PDB entry 8P6W | electron microscopy, 1.90 A resolution | chains H and J of the 3 polymer chains in the assembly

[Chain H]
Molecule: CDK-activating kinase assembly factor MAT1
Organism: Homo sapiens
UniProt: P51948 (MAT1_HUMAN), isoform P51948-1; residues 220-309 here = UniProt positions 220-309
Sequence (93 residues; numbered 217 to 309; the number before each row is that of its first residue):
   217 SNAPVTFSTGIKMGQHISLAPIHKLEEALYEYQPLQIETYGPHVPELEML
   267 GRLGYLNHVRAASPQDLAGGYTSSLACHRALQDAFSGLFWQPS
Disordered / not traced: 217-243, 309
Differences from the reference sequence: expression tag (217-219)

[Chain J]
Molecule: Cyclin-dependent kinase 7
Organism: Homo sapiens
Notes: EC 2.7.11.22, 2.7.11.23
UniProt: P50613 (CDK7_HUMAN); numbering as in UniProt (aligned over 1-346)
Sequence (349 residues; row label = number of the first residue in the row; numbers below 1 keep their minus sign (Ser-2 is residue -2)):
    -2 SNAMALDVKSRAKRYEKLDFLGEGQFATVYKARDKNTNQIVAIKKIKLGH
    48 RSEAKDGINRTALREIKLLQELSHPNIIGLLDAFGHKSNISLVFDFMETD
    98 LEVIIKDNSLVLTPSHIKAYMLMTLQGLEYLHQHWILHRDLKPNNLLLDE
   148 NGVLKLADFGLAKSFGSPNRAYTHQVVTRWYRAPELLFGARMYGVGVDMW
   198 AVGCILAELLLRVPFLPGDSDLDQLTRIFETLGTPTEEQWPDMCSLPDYV
   248 TFKSFPGIPLHHIFSAAGDDLLDLIQGLFLFNPCARITATQALKMKYFSN
   298 RPGPTPGCQLPRPNCPVETLKEQSNPALAIKRKRTEALEQGGLPKKLIF
Disordered / not traced: -2 to 9, 31-36, 43-51, 311-346
Differences from the reference sequence: expression tag (-2 to 0)
Residues lining bound ligands: BS-181 (X2H; N5-(6-azanylhexyl)-N7-(phenylmethyl)-3-propan-2-yl-pyrazolo[1,5-a]pyrimidine-5,7-diamine): Leu18, Gly19, Val26, Ala39, Lys41, Ile75, Phe91, Asp92, Phe93, Met94, Glu95, Thr96, Asp97, Glu99, Val100, Asn141, Leu144, Ala154
UniProt features mapped onto this chain:
  - active site: Asp137 (Proton acceptor)
  - binding site (ATP): Leu18 to Val26, Lys41
  - modified residue: Ala2 (N-acetylalanine), Ser7 (Phosphoserine), Ser164 (Phosphoserine), Thr170 (Phosphothreonine), Ser321 (Phosphoserine)
  - mutagenesis: Lys41 (K41A: Total loss of activity; K41M: No effect on interaction with HINT1), Phe91 (F91G: Enhanced capacity to bind ATP analogs), Ser164 (S164A: No mitotic repression of transcriptional activity of the reconstituted TFIIH complex), Thr170 (T170A: Total loss of activity. Total loss of transcriptional activity of the reconstituted TFIIH complex; T170E: No effect on interaction with HINT1)
What the authors report for this chain:
  - binding site for BS-181: Ala39, Ile75, Phe91, Met94, Asp97, Leu144, Ala154

[Interface between chain H and chain J]
Contacting residue pairs (52; chain H residue first):
  Ala244(H) - Gly300(J)
  Leu245(H) - Ser296(J)
  Leu245(H) - Arg298(J)
  Tyr246(H) - Leu119(J)  hydrophobic
  Tyr246(H) - Gln123(J)
  Tyr246(H) - Leu290(J)
  Tyr246(H) - Phe295(J)
  Tyr246(H) - Ser296(J)
  Tyr246(H) - Pro301(J)
  Tyr248(H) - Glu126(J)  hydrogen bond
  Tyr248(H) - Thr287(J)
  Tyr248(H) - Leu290(J)  hydrophobic
  Tyr248(H) - Lys291(J)
  Leu251(H) - Glu126(J)
  Leu251(H) - Tyr127(J)  hydrophobic
  Leu251(H) - Gln130(J)
  Ile253(H) - Tyr127(J)  hydrophobic
  Ile253(H) - Gln130(J)
  Ile253(H) - His131(J)
  Arg276(H) - Pro165(J)  hydrogen bond (side chain-backbone)
  Pro280(H) - Asp239(J)
  Pro280(H) - Ser242(J)  hydrogen bond (backbone-side chain)
  Gln281(H) - Ser242(J)  hydrogen bond (backbone-side chain)
  Gln281(H) - Leu243(J)
  Gln281(H) - Pro244(J)
  Asp282(H) - Met189(J)
  Leu283(H) - Asp239(J)
  Leu283(H) - Cys281(J)
  Ala284(H) - Trp237(J)  hydrogen bond (backbone-side chain)
  Ala284(H) - Asp239(J)
  Ala284(H) - Ser242(J)
  Ala284(H) - Leu243(J)  hydrophobic
  Ala284(H) - Pro280(J)
  Gly285(H) - Ala187(J)
  Gly285(H) - Met189(J)
  Gly285(H) - Tyr190(J)
  Gly285(H) - Pro280(J)
  Gly286(H) - Pro280(J)
  Gly286(H) - Cys281(J)
  Tyr287(H) - Gly163(J)
  Tyr287(H) - Ser164(J)
  Tyr287(H) - Pro165(J)
  Tyr287(H) - Met189(J)  hydrophobic
  Thr288(H) - Cys281(J)
  Leu291(H) - Trp132(J)
  Ala292(H) - Gly163(J)
  His294(H) - Trp132(J)
  Arg295(H) - Trp132(J)
  Arg295(H) - Ser161(J)
  Arg295(H) - Phe162(J)
  Arg295(H) - Ser164(J)  hydrogen bond
  Gln298(H) - Trp132(J)
Interface residues without a listed pair, chain J (35 interface residues in all): Asn166, Glu182, Gly191, Met240, Asn279

[In short]
Chain H and chain J form an interface of 21 and 35 residues respectively; the contacts include 6 hydrogen
bonds. Polar contacts include Tyr248(H)-Glu126(J), Arg276(H)-Pro165(J) and Pro280(H)-Ser242(J). Bound to chain
J: BS-181. The paper reports a binding site for BS-181 at Ala39(J), Ile75(J) and Phe91(J) among others.
Chain H is CDK-activating kinase assembly factor MAT1 and chain J is Cyclin-dependent kinase 7, both from Homo
sapiens; the structure, Cryo-EM structure of CAK in complex with inhibitor BS-181, was determined by electron
microscopy together with 8ORM, 8P6V, 8P6X, 8P6Y, 8P6Z, 8P70 and 11 further entries from the same study.
